8JCB - chains G and N of the 16 polymer chains in the assembly; structure by electron microscopy, 9.50 A resolution (very low resolution: no residue pairs are listed; an interface is given only as per-side residue counts).

[Chain G]
Molecule: T-cell surface glycoprotein CD3 gamma chain
From: Homo sapiens
UniProt: P09693 (CD3G_HUMAN); numbering as in UniProt (aligned over 1-182)
Sequence (182 residues; each row starts with the number of its first residue):
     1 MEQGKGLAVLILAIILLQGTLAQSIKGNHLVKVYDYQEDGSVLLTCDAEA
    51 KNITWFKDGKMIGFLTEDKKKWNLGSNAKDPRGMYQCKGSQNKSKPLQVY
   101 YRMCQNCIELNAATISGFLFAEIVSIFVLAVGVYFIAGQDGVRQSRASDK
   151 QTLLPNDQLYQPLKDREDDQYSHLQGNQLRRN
Not modelled in the structure: 1-25, 141-182
UniProt features mapped onto this chain:
  - motif: Leu153, Leu154 (Di-leucine motif)
  - modified residue (Phosphoserine): Ser145, Ser148
  - glycosylation (N-linked (GlcNAc...) asparagine): Asn52, Asn92
  - mutagenesis: Leu153 (L153A: Abolishes lysosomal targeting; L153I: Diminished but persistent lysosomal targeting), Leu154 (L154A: Abolishes lysosomal targeting; L154A: Diminished but persistent lysosomal targeting; L154I: No effect), Tyr160 (Y160A: Abolishes lysosomal targeting), Leu163 (L163A: Abolishes lysosomal targeting)
Cystine bridges: Cys46-Cys87, Cys104-Cys107

[Chain N]
Molecule: T cell receptor gamma variable 5, T cell receptor gamma constant 1
From: Homo sapiens
UniProt: chimeric construct of A0A0B4J1U4, P0CF51: residues 4-103 from A0A0B4J1U4 (TRGV5_HUMAN) positions 19-118 (UniProt number = residue number + 15); residues 125-297 from P0CF51 positions 1-173 (UniProt number = residue number - 124)
Sequence (331 residues; each row starts with the number of its first residue; numbers below 1 keep their minus sign (Met-33 is residue -33)):
   -33 MDMRVPAQLLGLLLLWLSGARCMDYKDDDDKGGSETGSSNLEGGTKSVTR
    17 PTRSSAEITCDLTVINAFYIHWYLHQEGKAPQRLLYYDVSNSKDVLESGL
    67 SPGKYYTHTPRRWSWILILRNLIENDSGVYYCATWDRGNPKTHYYKKLFG
   117 SGTTLVVTDKQLDADVSPKPTIFLPSIAETKLQKAGTYLCLLEKFFPDVI
   167 KIHWQEKKSNTILGSQEGNTMKTNDTYMKFSWLTVPEKSLDKEHRCIVRH
   217 ENNKNGVDQEIIFPPIKTDVITMDPKDNCSKDANDTLLLQLTNTSAYYMY
   267 LLLLLKSVVYFAIITCCLLRRTAFCCNGEKS
Not modelled in the structure: -33 to 10, 103-110, 232-251, 289-297
Construct notes: initiating methionine (-33); expression tag (-32 to 3); linker (104-124)
UniProt features mapped onto this chain:
  - glycosylation (N-linked (GlcNAc...) asparagine): Asn91, Asn190, Asn244, Asn250, Asn259
Cystine bridges: Cys26-Cys98, Cys156-Cys212
From the paper describing this entry:
  - mutagenesis - R86Q: abolished signaling in response to APCs
  - mutagenesis - R86Q: unchanged expression
  - mutagenesis - R86Q: unchanged signaling in response to anti-CD3 antibodies
  - mutagenesis - Y72E/R86H, R86Q: abolished binding to CD1d-alpha-GalCer tetramers

[How chain G and chain N interact]
At this resolution (10 A) residue pairs are not listed: 18 residues of chain G and 14 of chain N lie at the interface.

[In short]
18 residues of chain G and 14 residues of chain N are in contact. Curated annotation (UniProt) lists 4
mutagenesis sites on chain G. The paper reports that Y72E/R86H and R86Q of chain N abolish binding to
CD1d-alpha-GalCer tetramers; R86Q of chain N abolishes signaling in response to APCs.
Chain G is T-cell surface glycoprotein CD3 gamma chain and chain N is T cell receptor gamma variable 5, T cell
receptor gamma constant 1, both from Homo sapiens; the structure, Vgamma5 Vdelta1 T cell receptor complex, was
determined by electron microscopy together with 8JBV, 8JC0, 8WXE, 8WY0, 8WYI and 8YC0 from the same study.
